PDB entry 8VTI | electron microscopy, 3.90 A resolution | chains C and D of the 4 polymer chains in the assembly

== Chain C ==
Molecule: sAB Light Chain
Organism: synthetic construct
Amino-acid sequence (215 residues; numbered 1 to 215; the number before each row is that of its first residue):
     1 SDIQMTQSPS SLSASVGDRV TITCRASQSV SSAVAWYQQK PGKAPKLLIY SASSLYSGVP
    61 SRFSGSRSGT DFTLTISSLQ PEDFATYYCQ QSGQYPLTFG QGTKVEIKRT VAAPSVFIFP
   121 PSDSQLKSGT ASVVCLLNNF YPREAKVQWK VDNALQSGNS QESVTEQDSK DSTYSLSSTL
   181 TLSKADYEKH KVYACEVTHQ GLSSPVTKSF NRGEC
Unresolved in the structure: 1-2, 108-215
Disulfides: Cys-24/Cys-89

== Chain D ==
Molecule: sAB Heavy Chain
Organism: synthetic construct
Amino-acid sequence (235 residues; each row starts with the number of its first residue):
     1 EISEVQLVES GGGLVQPGGS LRLSCAASGF NISSSYIHWV RQAPGKGLEW VASISPYSGY
    61 TSYADSVKGR FTISADTSKN TAYLQMNSLR AEDTAVYYCA RHNYWQWWEY SYALDYWGQG
   121 TLVTVSSAST KGPSVFPLAP SSKSTSGGTA ALGCLVKDYF PEPVTVSWNS GALTSGVHTF
   181 PAVLQSSGLY SLSSVVTVPS SSLGTQTYIC NVNHKPSNTK VDKKVEPKSC DKTHT
Unresolved in the structure: 1-4, 127-235
Disulfides: Cys-25/Cys-99

== Interface between chain C and chain D ==
Contacting residue pairs (24):
  Tyr-37(C) with Tyr-112(D), hydrogen bond (side chain-backbone); Ala-113(D); Leu-114(D)
  Gln-39(C) with Gln-42(D), hydrogen bond; Leu-48(D)
  Ala-44(C) with Trp-117(D), hydrophobic
  Pro-45(C) with Leu-48(D), hydrophobic; Trp-117(D), hydrogen bond (backbone-side chain)
  Leu-47(C) with Ala-113(D), hydrophobic; Asp-115(D)
  Tyr-50(C) with Tyr-110(D)
  Tyr-56(C) with Tyr-110(D), hydrophobic; Asp-115(D), hydrogen bond
  Tyr-88(C) with Gly-47(D)
  Ser-92(C) with Ser-111(D), hydrogen bond (backbone-side chain); Tyr-112(D)
  Tyr-95(C) with His-38(D); Trp-50(D), hydrophobic; Ser-53(D); Tyr-60(D), hydrophobic; Tyr-112(D), hydrogen bond
  Leu-97(C) with Trp-50(D); Tyr-112(D), hydrophobic
  Phe-99(C) with Leu-48(D)
Also at the interface, not in a pair above, chain C (16 interface residues in all): Ser-51, Gln-90, Gly-93, Pro-96
Also at the interface, not in a pair above, chain D (19 interface residues in all): Tyr-36, Lys-46, Ser-62, Trp-107, Gly-118

== Overview ==
16 residues of chain C and 19 residues of chain D are in contact; the contacts include 6 hydrogen bonds. Polar
contacts include Tyr-37(C)/Tyr-112(D), Gln-39(C)/Gln-42(D) and Pro-45(C)/Trp-117(D).
Here chain C is sAB Light Chain and chain D is sAB Heavy Chain, both from synthetic construct. Entry 8VTI
(Latrophilin-3 (ADGRL3) HormR and GAIN domains in the context of the holoreceptor) was determined by electron
microscopy.
